6LC9 - chain A; structure by X-ray diffraction, 1.65 A resolution.

== Chain A ==
Name: Beta-lactamase
Organism: Enterobacter cloacae
Notes: EC 3.5.2.6
Chain sequence (360 residues; row label = number of the first residue in the row; numbering starts at 0):
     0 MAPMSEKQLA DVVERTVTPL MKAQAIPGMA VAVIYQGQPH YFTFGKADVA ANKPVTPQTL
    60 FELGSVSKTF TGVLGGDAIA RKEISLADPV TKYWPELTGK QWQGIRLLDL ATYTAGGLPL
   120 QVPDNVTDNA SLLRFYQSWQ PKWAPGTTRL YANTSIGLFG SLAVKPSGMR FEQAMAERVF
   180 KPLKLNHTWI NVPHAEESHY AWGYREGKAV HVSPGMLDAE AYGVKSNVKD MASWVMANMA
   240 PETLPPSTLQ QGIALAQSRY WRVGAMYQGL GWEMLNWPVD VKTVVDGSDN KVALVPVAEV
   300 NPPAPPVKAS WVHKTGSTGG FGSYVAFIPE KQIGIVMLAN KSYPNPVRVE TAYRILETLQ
Not modelled in the structure: 0-1, 359
Glycans and other covalent adducts: acylated ceftazidime (CAZ) linked to Ser64
Small-molecule neighbours:
  - acylated ceftazidime (CAZ): Gly63, Lys67, Leu119, Gln120, Tyr150, Asn152, Arg204, Val211, Tyr221, Asn289, Thr314, Gly315, Ser316, Thr317, Gly318, Asn344
  - 1,4-diethylene dioxide (DIO), molecule 1: Gln120, Val121, Asp123, Tyr221
  - 1,4-diethylene dioxide (DIO), molecule 2: Trp142, Thr147, Leu293, Val294, Pro295
What the authors report for this chain:
  - catalytic residues: Ser64
  - binding site for acylated ceftazidime: Ser64, Gln120, Asn152, Asn289, Ser316, Asn344

== Overview ==
Bound to chain A: 1,4-diethylene dioxide. Covalently linked acylated ceftazidime: at Ser64. From the paper:
the catalytic residue Ser64; a binding site for acylated ceftazidime at Ser64, Gln120 and Asn152 among others.
Chain A is Beta-lactamase (Enterobacter cloacae); the structure, Crystal structure of AmpC Ent385 complex form
with ceftazidime, was determined by X-ray diffraction, deposited together with 6LC7 and 6LC8.
